PDB entry 5WNV | X-ray diffraction, 3.30 A resolution | chains A and I of the 23 polymer chains in the assembly

== Chain A ==
Molecule: 16S Ribosomal RNA rRNA
Source organism: Thermus thermophilus (strain HB8 / ATCC 27634 / DSM 579)
Sequence (1522 nucleotides; numbered 0 to 1544 plus 19 insertion-coded residues; 42 numbers in that range are skipped by the numbering (no residue carries them; nothing is unmodelled there); the number before each row is that of its first residue; a row labelled like 190A-190L holds insertion residues (190A, then the next letters in order); numbering starts at 0):
     0 UUUGUUGGAGAGUUUGAUCCUGGCUCAGGGUGAACGCUGGCGGCGUGCCU
    50 AAGACAUGCAAGUCGUGCGGG
    73 CCGCGGGGUUUU
    88 ACUCCG
    95 UGGUC
   101 AGCGGCGGACGGGUGAGUAACGCGUGGGU
  129A G
   130 ACCUACCCGGAAGAGGGGGACAACCCGGGGAAACUCGGGCUAAUCCCCCA
   180 UGUGGACCCGC
190A-190L CCCUUGGGGUGU
   191 GUCCAAAGGGCUUU
   216 GCCCGCUUCCGGAUGGGCCCGCGUCCCAUCAGCUAGUUGGUGGGGUAAUG
   266 GCCCACCAAGGCGACGACGGGUAGCCGGUCUGAGAGGAUGGCCGGCCACA
   316 GGGGCACUGAGACACGGGCCCCACUCCUACGGGAGGCAGCAGUUAGGAAU
   366 CUUCCGCAAUGGGCGCAAGCCUGACGGAGCGACGCCGCUUGGAGGAAGAA
   416 GCCCUUCGGGGUGUAAACUCCUGAA
   442 CCCGGGACGAAACCCCCGACGA
   474 GGGGACUGACGGUACCGGG
   494 GUAAUAGCGCCGGCCAACUCCGUGCCAGCAGCCGCGGUAAUACGGAGGGC
   544 GCGAGCGUUACCCGGAUUCACUGGGCGUAAAGGGCGUGUAGGCGGCCUGG
   594 GGCGUCCCAUGUGAAAGACCACGGCUCAACCGUGGGGGAGCGUGGGAUAC
   644 GCUCAGGCUAGACGGUGGGAGAGGGUGGUGGAAUUCCCGGAGUAGCGGUG
   694 AAAUGCGCAGAUACCGGGAGGAACGCCGAUGGCGAAGGCAGCCACCUGGU
   744 CCACCCGUGACGCUGAGGCGCGAAAGCGUGGGGAGCAAACCGGAUUAGAU
   794 ACCCGGGUAGUCCACGCCCUAAACGAUGCGCGCUAGGUCUCUGGGUCU
   848 CCUGGGGGCCGAAGCUAACGCGUUAAGCGCGCCGCCUGGGGAGUACGGCC
   898 GCAAGGCUGAAACUCAAAGGAAUUGACGGGGGCCCGCACAAGCGGUGGAG
   948 CAUGUGGUUUAAUUCGAAGXAACGCGAAGAACCUUACCAGGCCUUGACAU
   998 GCUAGG
 1003A G
  1004 AACCCGGGUGAAAGCCUGGGGUGCCCC
1030A-1030D GCGA
  1031 GGGGAGCCCUAGCACAGGUGCUGCAUGGCCGUCGUCAGCUCGUGCCGUGA
  1081 GGUGUUGGGUUAAGUCCCGCAACGAGCGCAACCCCCGCCGUUAGUUGCCA
  1131 GCGGUUCGGCCGGGCACUCUAACGGGACUGCCCGCGAAA
  1171 GCGGGAGGAAGGAGGGGACGACGUCUGGUCAGCAUGGCCCUUACGGCCUG
  1221 GGCGACACACGUGCUACAAUGCCCACUACAAAGCGAUGCCACCCGGCAAC
  1271 GGGGAGCUAAUCGCAAAAAGGUGGGCCCAGUUCGGAUUGGGGUCUGCAAC
  1321 CCGACCCCAUGAAGCCGGAAUCGCUAGUAAUCGCGGAUCAG
 1361A C
  1362 CAUGCCGCGGUGAAUACGUUCCCGGGCCUUGUACACACXGCCXGUXACGC
  1412 CAUGGGAGCGGGCUCUACCCGAAGUCGCCGGG
  1446 AGCCUACGGG
  1459 CAGGCGCCGAGGGUAGGGCCCGUGACUGGGGCGAAGUCGUAACAAGGUAG
  1509 CUGUACCGGAAGGUGCGGCUGGAUCCACUCCUUUCU
Disordered / not traced: 0-4, 1534-1538
Sequence notes: conflict C1534 (A132811 in 55771382), A1535 (C132812 in 55771382)
Modified positions: PSU (pseudouridine-5'-monophosphate) at position 516, 7MG (7N-methyl-8-hydroguanosine-5'-monophosphate) at position 527, M2G (N2-dimethylguanosine-5'-monophosphate) at position 966, 5MC (5-methylcytidine-5'-monophosphate) at position 967, 2MG (2N-methylguanosine-5'-monophosphate) at position 1207, 5MC (5-methylcytidine-5'-monophosphate) at position 1400, 4OC (4n,o2'-methylcytidine-5'-monophosphate) at position 1402, 5MC (5-methylcytidine-5'-monophosphate) at position 1404, 5MC (5-methylcytidine-5'-monophosphate) at position 1407, UR3 (3-methyluridine-5'-monophoshate) at position 1498, MA6 (6N-dimethyladenosine-5'-monophoshate) at position 1518, MA6 (6N-dimethyladenosine-5'-monophoshate) at position 1519, PSU (pseudouridine-5'-monophosphate) at position 1540, PSU (pseudouridine-5'-monophosphate) at position 1541
Bound ions: Mg2+ site 1: U5 (shared with 1 residue of chain D); K+ site 1 near U14 (its only coordinating residue here); Mg2+ site 2 near G21 (its only coordinating residue here); Mg2+ site 3 near U37 (its only coordinating residue here); Mg2+ site 4 near A53 (its only coordinating residue here); Mg2+ site 5: G61, U62; Mg2+ site 6: G69, G70, U98; Mg2+ site 7 near U81 (its only coordinating residue here); Mg2+ site 8 near U83 (its only coordinating residue here); Mg2+ site 9 near G107 (its only coordinating residue here); K+ site 2: A109, A329, G331; Mg2+ site 10 near G117 (its only coordinating residue here); 79 more Mg2+ sites not listed; 12 more K+ sites not listed
Ligand contacts: B6M ((1R,2S,3S,4R,6R)-4,6-diamino-2-{[3-O-(2,6-diamino-2,6-dideoxy-alpha-L-altropyranosyl)-beta-L-arabinofuranosyl]oxy}-3-hydroxycyclohexyl 2-amino-2-deoxy-alpha-D-allopyranoside): G1405, U1406, 5MC_1407, A1408, C1409, G1489, C1490, G1491, A1492, A1493, G1494, U1495

== Chain I ==
Protein: 30S ribosomal protein S9
Source organism: Thermus thermophilus (strain HB8 / ATCC 27634 / DSM 579)
Reference sequence: P80374 (RS9_THET8); residues 2-128 here = UniProt positions 2-128
Amino-acid sequence (127 residues; each row starts with the number of its first residue):
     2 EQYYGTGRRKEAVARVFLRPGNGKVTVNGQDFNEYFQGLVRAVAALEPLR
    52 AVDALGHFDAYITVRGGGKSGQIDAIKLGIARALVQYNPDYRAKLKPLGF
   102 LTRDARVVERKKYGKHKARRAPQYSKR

== How chain A and chain I interact ==
Residue-residue contacts - 111 pairs, chain A then chain I:
  G941(A) with Arg-121(I), base contact
  G942(A) with Gln-124(I), base contact
  U943(A) with Gln-124(I), hydrogen bond to the sugar
  M2G_966(A) with Lys-127(I), sugar contact
  C1116(A) with Val-108(I), sugar contact
  G1117(A) with Arg-104(I), hydrogen bond to the phosphate; Ala-106(I), sugar contact
  C1118(A) with Arg-9(I), salt bridge to the phosphate; Arg-83(I), hydrogen bond to the phosphate; Arg-104(I), salt bridge to the phosphate
  C1119(A) with Arg-9(I), salt bridge to the phosphate; Arg-83(I), salt bridge to the phosphate
  G1127(A) with Arg-16(I), hydrogen bond to the sugar
  C1128(A) with Arg-16(I), hydrogen bond to the sugar; Tyr-62(I), phosphate contact; Arg-66(I), salt bridge to the phosphate
  C1129(A) with Tyr-62(I), hydrogen bond to the phosphate
  A1130(A) with Gln-3(I), hydrogen bond to the sugar; Phe-18(I), sugar contact; Arg-20(I), salt bridge to the phosphate
  G1131(A) with Gln-3(I), hydrogen bond to the phosphate
  C1147(A) with Tyr-5(I), hydrogen bond to the sugar; Arg-16(I), hydrogen bond to the base
  U1148(A) with Thr-7(I), phosphate contact; Arg-9(I), phosphate contact; Val-14(I), sugar contact; Arg-16(I), sugar contact
  C1149(A) with Arg-9(I), salt bridge to the phosphate; Val-14(I), phosphate contact
  G1177(A) with Lys-97(I), salt bridge to the phosphate
  G1178(A) with Arg-93(I), salt bridge to the phosphate; Lys-97(I), salt bridge to the phosphate
  A1179(A) with Arg-93(I), salt bridge to the phosphate; Leu-102(I), sugar contact; Arg-104(I), sugar contact
  A1180(A) with Thr-103(I), hydrogen bond to the phosphate; Arg-104(I), hydrogen bond to the phosphate
  G1186(A) with Glu-110(I), sugar contact; Lys-113(I), hydrogen bond to the phosphate
  G1187(A) with Arg-111(I), hydrogen bond to the sugar; Lys-113(I), salt bridge to the phosphate
  A1188(A) with Tyr-114(I), hydrogen bond to the phosphate
  C1230(A) with Arg-128(I), sugar contact
  G1231(A) with Ser-126(I), hydrogen bond to the phosphate; Arg-128(I), sugar contact
  U1232(A) with Gln-124(I), sugar contact; Tyr-125(I), phosphate contact; Ser-126(I), phosphate contact
  G1233(A) with His-117(I), salt bridge to the phosphate; Pro-123(I), phosphate contact; Gln-124(I), hydrogen bond to the phosphate
  A1248(A) with Tyr-36(I), sugar contact; Lys-70(I), hydrogen bond to the sugar
  C1249(A) with Tyr-36(I), sugar contact; Gly-67(I), sugar contact; Gly-68(I), hydrogen bond to the sugar; Gly-69(I), base contact; Lys-70(I), base contact; Gln-73(I), hydrogen bond to the sugar
  A1250(A) with Gly-67(I), sugar contact; Gly-68(I), sugar contact
  A1251(A) with Glu-12(I), sugar contact
  G1290(A) with Leu-40(I), sugar contact
  G1291(A) with Gly-39(I), sugar contact
  C1342(A) with Gln-124(I), sugar contact; Tyr-125(I), sugar contact
  G1343(A) with Arg-121(I), sugar contact; Ala-122(I), hydrogen bond to the sugar; Tyr-125(I), phosphate contact
  C1344(A) with Arg-120(I), sugar contact; Ala-122(I), phosphate contact
  U1345(A) with Arg-120(I), salt bridge to the phosphate
  A1346(A) with Arg-120(I), salt bridge to the phosphate
  G1347(A) with Arg-10(I), hydrogen bond to the base; Arg-107(I), hydrogen bond to the base; Val-108(I), sugar contact; Val-109(I), phosphate contact; Glu-110(I), hydrogen bond to the phosphate
  U1348(A) with Glu-110(I), hydrogen bond to the phosphate; Arg-120(I), phosphate contact
  A1349(A) with Lys-118(I), salt bridge to the phosphate; Arg-120(I), phosphate contact; Arg-121(I), hydrogen bond to the phosphate
  A1350(A) with Lys-118(I), salt bridge to the phosphate; Arg-121(I), salt bridge to the phosphate
  U1351(A) with Lys-118(I), base contact
  C1366(A) with His-117(I), phosphate contact
  C1367(A) with Lys-112(I), salt bridge to the phosphate; Tyr-114(I), phosphate contact; Gly-115(I), hydrogen bond to the phosphate; Lys-116(I), phosphate contact
  G1368(A) with Arg-111(I), salt bridge to the phosphate; Lys-112(I), salt bridge to the phosphate; Lys-113(I), phosphate contact; Tyr-114(I), hydrogen bond to the phosphate
  C1369(A) with Arg-111(I), phosphate contact; Lys-112(I), hydrogen bond to the phosphate
  G1370(A) with Glu-12(I), sugar contact
  G1371(A) with Lys-11(I), phosphate contact; Gly-68(I), phosphate contact; Gly-69(I), hydrogen bond to the phosphate; Val-109(I), phosphate contact
  U1372(A) with Lys-11(I), salt bridge to the phosphate; Gly-69(I), phosphate contact; Lys-70(I), phosphate contact; Ser-71(I), hydrogen bond to the phosphate; Gly-72(I), hydrogen bond to the phosphate
  G1373(A) with Lys-11(I), hydrogen bond to the base; Arg-42(I), salt bridge to the phosphate; Ser-71(I), hydrogen bond to the phosphate; Val-109(I), base contact
Other interface residues (no listed pair), chain A (54 interface residues in all): C970, A1146, C1189
Other interface residues (no listed pair), chain I (53 interface residues in all): Gln-38

== Summary ==
54 residues of chain A face 53 of chain I across their interface, with 34 hydrogen bonds and 23 salt bridges.
Polar pairs include C1147(A)/Arg-16(I), G1347(A)/Arg-10(I) and G1347(A)/Arg-107(I). Bound to chain A: compound
B6M. G61(A) and U62(A) form the Mg2+ site 5.
Chain A is 16S Ribosomal RNA rRNA and chain I is 30S ribosomal protein S9, both from Thermus thermophilus
(strain HB8 / ATCC 27634 / DSM 579); the structure, Crystal Structure of 30S ribosomal subunit from Thermus
thermophilus, was determined by X-ray diffraction, deposited together with 5WNP, 5WNQ, 5WNR, 5WNS, 5WNT and
5WNU.
